PDB entry 7CQN | X-ray diffraction, 1.96 A resolution | chains B and C of the 3 polymer chains in the assembly

Chain B (and C):
Protein: Type III glutamate--ammonia ligase
Source organism: Rhodovulum sp. 12E13
Notes: EC 6.3.1.2; chain C of this document is another copy of the same molecule, construct and numbering; everything in this record applies to it too
UniProtKB: A0A369R1N0 (A0A369R1N0_9RHOB); residue numbers follow UniProt; this construct covers 1-430
Chain sequence (450 residues; each row starts with the number of its first residue; numbers below 1 keep their minus sign (Met-19 is residue -19)):
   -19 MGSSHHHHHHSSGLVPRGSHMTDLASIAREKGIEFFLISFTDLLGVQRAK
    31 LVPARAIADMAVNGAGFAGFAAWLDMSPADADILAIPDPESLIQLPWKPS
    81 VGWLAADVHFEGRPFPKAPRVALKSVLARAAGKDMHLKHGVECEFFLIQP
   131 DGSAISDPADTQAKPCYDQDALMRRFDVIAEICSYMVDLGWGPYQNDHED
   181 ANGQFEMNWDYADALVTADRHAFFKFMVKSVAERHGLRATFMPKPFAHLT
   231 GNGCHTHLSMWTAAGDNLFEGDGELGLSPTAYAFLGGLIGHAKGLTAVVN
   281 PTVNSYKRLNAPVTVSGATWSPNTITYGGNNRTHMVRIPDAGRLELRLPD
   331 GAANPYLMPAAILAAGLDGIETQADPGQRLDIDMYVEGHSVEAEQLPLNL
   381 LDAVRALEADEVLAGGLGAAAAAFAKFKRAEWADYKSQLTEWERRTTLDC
Disordered / not traced: -19 to 1
Sequence notes: initiating methionine (-19); expression tag (-18 to 0)
Ligand contacts:
  - AMP-PCP (ACP; phosphomethylphosphonic acid adenylate ester), molecule 1: Lys30, Gly46, Phe47, Asp62
  - AMP-PCP (ACP), molecule 2: Lys118, His119, Gly120, Val121, Glu122, Tyr174, Gln175, Glu186, Asn188, Trp189, Asp190, Tyr191, His237, Leu238, Ser239, Trp241, Asn247, Arg312, Arg317, Pro319, Gly322, Arg323, Glu325
From the paper describing this entry:
  - binding site for AMP-PCP: Glu122, Tyr174, Gln175, Trp189, Tyr191, His237, Ser239, Arg312, Arg317
  - mutagenesis - Y147A, Y174A, R317A: decreased stability
  - catalytic residues: Asp177, Glu186 (proposed by the authors, not directly observed)

Interface between chain B and chain C:
Residue-residue contacts - 81 pairs, chain B then chain C:
  Ile128(B) - Leu428(C)  hydrophobic
  Gly132(B) - Arg424(C)  hydrogen bond (backbone-side chain)
  Lys205(B) - Cys430(C)  hydrogen bond (side chain-backbone)
  Lys209(B) - Asp429(C)  hydrogen bond (side chain-backbone)
  Lys209(B) - Cys430(C)
  Arg218(B) - Leu428(C)
  Arg218(B) - Asp429(C)  salt bridge
  Thr220(B) - Leu428(C)  hydrogen bond (side chain-backbone)
  Phe221(B) - Cys430(C)  hydrogen bond (backbone-side chain)
  Met222(B) - Leu419(C)  hydrophobic
  Met222(B) - Glu423(C)
  Met222(B) - Arg424(C)
  Met222(B) - Thr427(C)
  Met222(B) - Leu428(C)  hydrophobic
  Met222(B) - Cys430(C)
  Pro223(B) - Thr427(C)
  Lys224(B) - Leu419(C)
  Pro225(B) - Arg424(C)  hydrogen bond (backbone-side chain)
  Phe226(B) - Arg424(C)
  Ala227(B) - Leu419(C)  hydrophobic
  Asn284(B) - Leu419(C)
  Asn284(B) - Glu423(C)  hydrogen bond
  Tyr286(B) - Lys416(C)  hydrogen bond (backbone-side chain)
  Lys287(B) - Lys416(C)  hydrogen bond (side chain-backbone)
  Lys287(B) - Gln418(C)
  Lys287(B) - Leu419(C)
  Lys287(B) - Glu423(C)  salt bridge
  Leu289(B) - Lys416(C)  hydrogen bond (backbone-side chain)
  Asn290(B) - Lys416(C)  hydrogen bond (backbone-side chain)
  Gly331(B) - Cys430(C)
  Ala332(B) - Cys430(C)  hydrophobic
  Leu378(B) - Arg385(C)
  Leu378(B) - Trp412(C)
  Leu378(B) - Lys416(C)
  Asn379(B) - Leu381(C)
  Asn379(B) - Trp412(C)
  Asp382(B) - Arg385(C)  salt bridge
  Arg385(B) - Leu378(C)
  Arg385(B) - Asp382(C)  salt bridge
  Glu411(B) - Trp422(C)
  Trp412(B) - Leu378(C)
  Trp412(B) - Asn379(C)
  Asp414(B) - Trp422(C)  hydrogen bond
  Tyr415(B) - Tyr415(C)  hydrogen bond
  Tyr415(B) - Trp422(C)  hydrophobic
  Lys416(B) - Tyr286(C)  hydrogen bond (side chain-backbone)
  Lys416(B) - Lys287(C)
  Lys416(B) - Leu289(C)  hydrogen bond (side chain-backbone)
  Lys416(B) - Asn290(C)  hydrogen bond (side chain-backbone)
  Lys416(B) - Leu378(C)
  Gln418(B) - Lys287(C)
  Gln418(B) - Trp422(C)
  Leu419(B) - Lys224(C)
  Leu419(B) - Ala227(C)
  Leu419(B) - Asn284(C)
  Thr420(B) - Thr420(C)
  Trp422(B) - Val283(C)  hydrophobic
  Trp422(B) - Glu411(C)
  Trp422(B) - Asp414(C)  hydrogen bond
  Trp422(B) - Tyr415(C)  hydrophobic
  Trp422(B) - Gln418(C)
  Glu423(B) - Met222(C)
  Glu423(B) - Asn284(C)  hydrogen bond
  Glu423(B) - Lys287(C)  salt bridge
  Arg424(B) - Gly132(C)  hydrogen bond (side chain-backbone)
  Arg424(B) - Met222(C)
  Arg424(B) - Pro225(C)  hydrogen bond (side chain-backbone)
  Arg424(B) - Phe226(C)
  Thr427(B) - Met222(C)
  Thr427(B) - Pro223(C)
  Leu428(B) - Ile128(C)  hydrophobic
  Leu428(B) - Arg218(C)
  Leu428(B) - Thr220(C)  hydrogen bond (backbone-side chain)
  Leu428(B) - Met222(C)  hydrophobic
  Asp429(B) - Lys209(C)  hydrogen bond (backbone-side chain)
  Asp429(B) - Arg218(C)  salt bridge
  Cys430(B) - Lys205(C)  hydrogen bond (backbone-side chain)
  Cys430(B) - Lys209(C)
  Cys430(B) - Phe221(C)  hydrogen bond (side chain-backbone)
  Cys430(B) - Met222(C)
  Cys430(B) - Ala332(C)  hydrophobic
Interface residues without a listed pair, chain B (45 interface residues in all): Ala219, Thr282, Val283, Pro292, Leu381, Ser417
Interface residues without a listed pair, chain C (45 interface residues in all): Ala219, Thr282, Pro292, Gly331, Ser417

Summary:
The chain B/chain C interface involves 45 residues from each chain, with 24 hydrogen bonds and 6 salt bridges.
Among the polar pairs are Arg218(B)-Asp429(C), Lys287(B)-Glu423(C) and Asp382(B)-Arg385(C). Bound to chain B:
AMP-PCP. From the paper: catalytic residues Asp177(B) and Glu186(B); Y147A, Y174A and R317A of chain B reduce
stability.
Chain B and chain C are both Type III glutamate--ammonia ligase (Rhodovulum sp. 12E13); the structure, GmaS in
complex with AMPPCP, was determined by X-ray diffraction (same publication as 7CQL, 7CQQ, 7CQU, 7CQW and
7CQX).
